7UZZ - chains E and D of the 11 polymer chains in the assembly; structure by electron microscopy, 4.45 A resolution (low resolution: residue-level contacts below are approximate; hydrogen-bond / salt-bridge calls are withheld).

# Chain E
Molecule: CRISPR system Cms protein Csm5
Organism: Staphylococcus epidermidis RP62A
Reference sequence: Q5HK93 (Q5HK93_STAEQ); numbering as in UniProt (aligned over 1-340)
Amino-acid sequence (340 residues; row label = number of the first residue in the row):
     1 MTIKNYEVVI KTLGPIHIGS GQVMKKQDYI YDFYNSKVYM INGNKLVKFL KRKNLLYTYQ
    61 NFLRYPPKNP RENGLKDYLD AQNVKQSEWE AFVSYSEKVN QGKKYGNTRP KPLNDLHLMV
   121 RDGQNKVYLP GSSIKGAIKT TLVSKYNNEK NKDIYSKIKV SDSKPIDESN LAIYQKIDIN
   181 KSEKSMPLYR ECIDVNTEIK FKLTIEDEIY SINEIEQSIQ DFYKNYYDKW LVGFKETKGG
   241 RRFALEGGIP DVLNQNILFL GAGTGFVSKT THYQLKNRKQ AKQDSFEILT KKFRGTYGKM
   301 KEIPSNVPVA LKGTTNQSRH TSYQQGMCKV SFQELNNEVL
Disordered / not traced: 1-3, 99-112, 269-276, 291-298, 303-309, 334-340

# Chain D
Molecule: CRISPR system Cms endoribonuclease Csm3
Organism: Staphylococcus epidermidis RP62A
Reference sequence: Q5HK91 (Q5HK91_STAEQ); residue numbers follow UniProt; this construct covers 1-214
Amino-acid sequence (214 residues; numbered 1 to 214; the number before each row is that of its first residue):
     1 MYSKIKISGT IEVVTGLHIG GGGESSMIGA IDSPVVRDLQ TKLPIIPGSS IKGKMRNLLA
    61 KHFGLKMKQE SHNQDDERVL RLFGSSEKGN IQRARLQISD AFFSEKTKEH FAQNDIAYTE
   121 TKFENTINRL TAVANPRQIE RVTRGSEFDF VFIYNVDEES QVEDDFENIE KAIHLLENDY
   181 LGGGGTRGNG RIQFKDTNIE TVVGEYDSTN LKIK
Disordered / not traced: 1, 24-31, 209-214

# Chain E / chain D interface
Residue-residue contacts - 31 pairs, chain E then chain D:
  S20(E) - F123(D)
  R121(E) - E120(D)
  D122(E) - E120(D)
  D122(E) - R144(D)
  G123(E) - I116(D)
  G123(E) - E120(D)
  Q124(E) - R144(D)
  Y128(E) - R141(D)
  P130(E) - K122(D)
  G131(E) - R187(D)
  S132(E) - R187(D)
  K135(E) - T186(D)
  S156(E) - T186(D)
  K159(E) - Y180(D)
  K159(E) - T186(D)
  V160(E) - Y180(D)
  V160(E) - T186(D)
  V160(E) - R187(D)
  V160(E) - G188(D)
  S161(E) - T15(D)
  S161(E) - Y180(D)
  S161(E) - G188(D)
  D162(E) - R141(D)
  D162(E) - R187(D)
  D162(E) - G188(D)
  K202(E) - N178(D)
  K202(E) - Y180(D)
  K202(E) - R191(D)
  T204(E) - Y180(D)
  E206(E) - K61(D)
  I288(E) - L130(D)
Interface residues without a listed pair, chain E (26 interface residues in all): N5, G19, N44, N148, I158, P165, D284
Interface residues without a listed pair, chain D (23 interface residues in all): D115, E124, N125, R129, T131, D179, G185, N189

# In short
26 residues of chain E and 23 residues of chain D are in contact.
Chain E is CRISPR system Cms protein Csm5 and chain D is CRISPR system Cms endoribonuclease Csm3, both from
Staphylococcus epidermidis RP62A; the structure, Staphylococcus epidermidis RP62a CRISPR tall effector
complex, was determined by electron microscopy, deposited together with 7UZW, 7UZX, 7UZY, 7V00, 7V01 and 7V02.
